PDB entry 6ZY9 | electron microscopy, 3.30 A resolution | chains A and D of the 12 polymer chains in the assembly

Chain A (and D):
Name: YrbD protein
Organism: Escherichia coli B185
Notes: chain D of this document is another copy of the same molecule, construct and numbering; everything in this record applies to it too
UniProtKB: D6IEA5 (D6IEA5_ECOLX); numbering as in UniProt (aligned over 1-183)
Chain sequence (183 residues; row label = number of the first residue in the row):
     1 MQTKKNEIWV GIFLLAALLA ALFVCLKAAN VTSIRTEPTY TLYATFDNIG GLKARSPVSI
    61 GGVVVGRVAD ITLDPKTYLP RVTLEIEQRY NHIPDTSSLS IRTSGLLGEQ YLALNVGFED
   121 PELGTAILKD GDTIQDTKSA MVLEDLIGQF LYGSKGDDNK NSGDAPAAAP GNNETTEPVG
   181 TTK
Not modelled in the structure: 1-2, 32-39, 117-126, 153-183 (chain D: 1-2, 20-39, 102-111, 116-127, 153-183)
Reported in the primary citation:
  - mutagenesis - L143E, I147E, Y152E: decreased growth in response to chlorpromazine
  - mutagenesis - I147E: decreased stability in response to SDS
  - mutagenesis - F150E: unchanged growth in response to cellular survivability

Interface between chain A and chain D:
Contacting residue pairs (14; chain A residue first):
  Ile60(A) with Leu73(D)
  Gly61(A) with Ile49(D); Gly50(D)
  Gly62(A) with Leu52(D)
  Val63(A) with Ile71(D)
  His92(A) with Pro75(D); Tyr78(D), hydrogen bond (backbone-side chain)
  Arg102(A) with Asn48(D)
  Tyr111(A) with Gly50(D)
  Asn115(A) with Asn48(D)
  Val116(A) with Tyr78(D), hydrophobic
  Gln149(A) with Tyr152(D), hydrogen bond
  Phe150(A) with Phe150(D), hydrophobic; Leu151(D), hydrophobic
Also at the interface, not in a pair above, chain D (13 interface residues in all): Gly51, Val142

Overview:
Chain A and chain D form an interface of 11 and 13 residues respectively; the contacts include 2 hydrogen
bonds. Polar pairs include His92(A)-Tyr78(D) and Gln149(A)-Tyr152(D). The paper reports that L143E, I147E and
Y152E of chain A reduce growth in response to chlorpromazine; I147E of chain A reduces stability in response
to SDS.
Both chains are YrbD protein (Escherichia coli B185). Entry 6ZY9 (Cryo-EM structure of MlaFEDB in complex with
AMP-PNP) was determined by electron microscopy, deposited together with 6ZY2, 6ZY3 and 6ZY4.
